PDB entry 5NMG | X-ray diffraction, 2.75 A resolution | chains D and E of the 5 polymer chains in the assembly

# Chain D
Molecule: Human T-cell receptor alpha chain
Source organism: Homo sapiens
Sequence (200 residues; row label = number of the first residue in the row):
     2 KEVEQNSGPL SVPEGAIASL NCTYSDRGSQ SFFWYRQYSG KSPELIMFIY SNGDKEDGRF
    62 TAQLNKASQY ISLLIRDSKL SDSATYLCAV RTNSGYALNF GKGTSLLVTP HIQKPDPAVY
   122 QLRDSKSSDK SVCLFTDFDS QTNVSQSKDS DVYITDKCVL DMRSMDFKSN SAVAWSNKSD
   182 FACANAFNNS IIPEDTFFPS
Cystine bridges: Cys23-Cys89, Cys134-Cys184

# Chain E
Molecule: Human T-cell Receptor beta chain
Source organism: Homo sapiens
Sequence (242 residues; each row starts with the number of its first residue):
     1 DAGVTQSPTH LIKTRGQQVT LRCSPKQGHD TVSWYQQALG QGPQFIFQYY EEEERQRGNF
    61 PDRFSGHQFP NYSSELNVNA LLLGDSALYL CASSDTVSYE QYFGPGTRLT VTEDLKNVFP
   121 PEVAVFEPSE AEISHTQKAT LVCLATGFYP DHVELSWWVN GKEVHSGVCT DPQPLKEQPA
   181 LNDSRYALSS RLRVSATFWQ DPRNHFRCQV QFYGLSENDE WTQDRAKPVT QIVSAEAWGR
   241 AD
Cystine bridges: Cys23-Cys91, Cys143-Cys208

# How chain D and chain E interact
Residue-residue contacts (89; chain D residue first):
  Tyr36(D) - Gln101(E)  hydrogen bond (side chain-backbone)
  Tyr36(D) - Phe103(E)  hydrophobic
  Gln38(D) - Gln37(E)  hydrogen bond
  Ser40(D) - Pro172(E)  hydrogen bond (side chain-backbone)
  Gly41(D) - Arg108(E)  hydrogen bond (backbone-side chain)
  Gly41(D) - His152(E)
  Ser43(D) - Leu90(E)
  Ser43(D) - Gly104(E)  hydrogen bond (side chain-backbone)
  Ser43(D) - Pro105(E)
  Pro44(D) - Leu90(E)
  Pro44(D) - Phe103(E)
  Leu46(D) - Tyr102(E)  hydrophobic
  Tyr51(D) - Glu100(E)  hydrogen bond
  Leu88(D) - Gly42(E)
  Leu88(D) - Pro43(E)
  Arg92(D) - Tyr99(E)  hydrogen bond (side chain-backbone)
  Gly96(D) - Gln56(E)
  Tyr97(D) - Gln48(E)
  Tyr97(D) - Arg55(E)
  Tyr97(D) - Gln56(E)  hydrogen bond (backbone-side chain)
  Tyr97(D) - Tyr99(E)  hydrophobic
  Tyr97(D) - Gln101(E)  hydrogen bond (backbone-side chain)
  Ala98(D) - Phe45(E)  hydrophobic
  Ala98(D) - Gln56(E)
  Leu99(D) - Tyr35(E)  hydrogen bond (backbone-side chain)
  Leu99(D) - Gln101(E)
  Phe101(D) - Pro43(E)
  Phe101(D) - Phe103(E)  hydrophobic
  Gly102(D) - Gly42(E)
  Lys103(D) - Gly40(E)
  Lys103(D) - Gln41(E)
  Lys103(D) - Gly42(E)
  Asp117(D) - His135(E)  salt bridge
  Tyr121(D) - Ser129(E)
  Tyr121(D) - Ala131(E)
  Tyr121(D) - Glu132(E)
  Tyr121(D) - His135(E)
  Gln122(D) - Ser129(E)  hydrogen bond (backbone-side chain)
  Leu123(D) - Phe126(E)
  Leu123(D) - Glu127(E)
  Leu123(D) - Thr140(E)
  Leu123(D) - Val142(E)  hydrophobic
  Arg124(D) - Phe126(E)
  Arg124(D) - Glu127(E)  hydrogen bond (backbone-backbone)
  Asp125(D) - Ala124(E)
  Asp125(D) - Val125(E)
  Asp125(D) - Phe126(E)
  Ser126(D) - Val125(E)  hydrogen bond (backbone-backbone)
  Ser126(D) - Glu127(E)
  Ser126(D) - Glu236(E)  hydrogen bond (side chain-backbone)
  Ser126(D) - Ala237(E)
  Lys131(D) - Phe126(E)
  Lys131(D) - Leu144(E)
  Val133(D) - Phe126(E)  hydrophobic
  Leu135(D) - Thr140(E)
  Asp138(D) - Thr136(E)
  Asp138(D) - Arg193(E)  salt bridge
  Tyr154(D) - Glu177(E)  hydrogen bond (side chain-backbone)
  Ile155(D) - Leu175(E)
  Thr156(D) - Asp171(E)
  Thr156(D) - Ser189(E)
  Thr156(D) - Arg191(E)
  Asp157(D) - Arg191(E)
  Cys159(D) - Cys169(E)  disulfide
  Cys159(D) - Thr170(E)
  Cys159(D) - Arg191(E)
  Val160(D) - Cys169(E)  hydrogen bond (backbone-side chain)
  Leu161(D) - Gly167(E)
  Leu161(D) - Val168(E)
  Leu161(D) - Cys169(E)  hydrophobic
  Leu161(D) - Arg193(E)
  Asp162(D) - Ser166(E)
  Asp162(D) - Gly167(E)  hydrogen bond (backbone-backbone)
  Met163(D) - Lys138(E)
  Met163(D) - Ser166(E)
  Met163(D) - Arg193(E)
  Arg164(D) - Ser166(E)  hydrogen bond (backbone-side chain)
  Met166(D) - Lys138(E)
  Phe168(D) - Lys138(E)
  Phe168(D) - Arg193(E)
  Ser170(D) - Arg193(E)  hydrogen bond
  Ser172(D) - Arg191(E)  hydrogen bond
  Ala173(D) - Arg191(E)
  Val174(D) - Arg191(E)
  Trp176(D) - Leu144(E)  hydrophobic
  Trp176(D) - Thr146(E)
  Trp176(D) - Ala187(E)  hydrophobic
  Phe198(D) - His135(E)
  Pro200(D) - Ala131(E)  hydrophobic
Also at the interface, not in a pair above, chain D (54 interface residues in all): Phe34, Lys42, Phe49, Ser132, Thr137, Gln147, Ser165
Also at the interface, not in a pair above, chain E (54 interface residues in all): Leu88, Ser98, Pro128, Val194, Ser195
Disulfides between the chains: Cys159(D)-Cys169(E)

# Summary
The chain D/chain E interface involves 54 residues from each chain; the contacts include 1 disulfide bond, 20
hydrogen bonds and 2 salt bridges. Among the polar pairs are Asp117(D)-His135(E), Asp138(D)-Arg193(E) and
Tyr36(D)-Gln101(E).
Here chain D is Human T-cell receptor alpha chain and chain E is Human T-cell Receptor beta chain, both from
Homo sapiens. Entry 5NMG (868 TCR in complex with HLA A02 presenting SLYFNTIAVL) was determined by X-ray
diffraction, deposited together with 5NMD, 5NME, 5NMF, 5NMH and 5NMK.
